PDB entry 5R45 | X-ray diffraction, 1.05 A resolution | chains A and C of the 5 polymer chains in the assembly

Chain A:
Protein: Chymotrypsinogen A
Organism: Bos taurus
Notes: EC 3.4.21.1
Reference sequence: P00766 (CTRA_BOVIN); residues 1-13 here = UniProt positions 1-13
Amino-acid sequence (13 residues; row label = number of the first residue in the row):
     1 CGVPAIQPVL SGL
Not modelled in the structure: 11-13
Residues lining bound ligands: malonate ion (MLI): C1, G2, V3

Chain C:
Protein: Chymotrypsinogen A
Organism: Bos taurus
Notes: EC 3.4.21.1
Reference sequence: P00766 (CTRA_BOVIN); numbering as in UniProt (aligned over 149-245)
Amino-acid sequence (97 residues; each row starts with the number of its first residue):
   149 ANTPDRLQQA SLPLLSNTNC KKYWGTKIKD AMICAGASGV SSCMGDSGGP LVCKKNGAWT
   209 LVGIVSWGSS TCSTSTPGVY ARVTALVNWV QQTLAAN
Disulfide bonds: C168-C182, C191-C220
Swiss-Prot annotation at these positions:
  - active site: S195 (Charge relay system)

How chain A and chain C interact:
Contacting residue pairs (6; chain A residue first):
  G2(A) - A206(C)
  G2(A) - W207(C)  hydrogen bond (backbone-backbone)
  P4(A) - W207(C)
  V9(A) - Q157(C)  hydrogen bond (backbone-side chain)
  L10(A) - Q157(C)
  L10(A) - W207(C)  hydrophobic
Interface residues without a listed pair, chain A (7 interface residues in all): C1, V3, P8
Interface residues without a listed pair, chain C (4 interface residues in all): G205

Overview:
7 residues of chain A face 4 of chain C across their interface, with 2 hydrogen bonds. Polar contacts include
V9(A)-Q157(C) and G2(A)-W207(C). Ligands of chain A: malonate ion. UniProt lists active-site residue S195(C)
on chain C.
Here chain A is Chymotrypsinogen A and chain C is Chymotrypsinogen A, both from Bos taurus. Entry 5R45
(Crystal Structure of gamma-Chymotrypsin at pH 7.5, cryo temperature) was determined by X-ray diffraction.
